3RFX - chains B and C of the 3 polymer chains in the assembly; structure by X-ray diffraction, 1.90 A resolution.

# Chain B (and C)
Name: Uronate dehydrogenase
Source organism: Agrobacterium tumefaciens
Notes: EC 1.1.1.203; chain C of this document is another copy of the same molecule, construct and numbering; everything in this record applies to it too
Reference sequence: Q7CRQ0 (Q7CRQ0_AGRT5); residues 3-267 here correspond to UniProt positions 1-265 (UniProt number = residue number - 2)
Amino-acid sequence (267 residues; each row starts with the number of its first residue):
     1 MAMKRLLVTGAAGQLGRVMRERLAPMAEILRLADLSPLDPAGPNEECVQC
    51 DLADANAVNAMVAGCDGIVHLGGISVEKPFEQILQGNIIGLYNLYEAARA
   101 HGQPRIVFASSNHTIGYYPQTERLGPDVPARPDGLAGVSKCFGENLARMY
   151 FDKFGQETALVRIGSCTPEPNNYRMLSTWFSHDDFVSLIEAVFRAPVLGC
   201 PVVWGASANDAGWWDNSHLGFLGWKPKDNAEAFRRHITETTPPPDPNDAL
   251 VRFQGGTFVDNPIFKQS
Unresolved in the structure: 1, 267
Sequence notes: expression tag (1-2); engineered mutation Ala136 (Tyr134 in Q7CRQ0)
Residues lining bound ligands: NAD (nicotinamide-adenine-dinucleotide): Gly10, Ala12, Gly13, Gln14, Leu15, Gly16, Asp34, Leu35, Ser36, Cys50, Asp51, Leu52, Leu71, Gly72, Gly73, Ile74, Ser75, Gly86
Swiss-Prot annotation at these positions:
  - binding site (NAD(+)): Gln14, Leu15, Asp34 to Ser36, Asp51, Leu52, Leu71 to Ser75, Lys140, Cys166
  - binding site (substrate): Ser75, Ser111 to His113, Ser165, Arg174
Reported in the primary citation:
  - mutagenesis - Y136A: decreased catalytic activity on d-galacturonic acid
  - specificity-determining residues: Asp34, Arg174 (proposed by the authors, not directly observed)
  - catalytic residues: Ser111 (proposed by the authors, not directly observed)

# How chain B and chain C interact
Pairs across the interface (66):
  Phe80(B) with Tyr92(C), hydrophobic
  Leu84(B) with Leu84(C), hydrophobic; Ile88(C), hydrophobic; Ile89(C), hydrophobic
  Ile88(B) with Phe142(C), hydrophobic
  Ile89(B) with Leu84(C), hydrophobic
  Tyr92(B) with Phe80(C), hydrophobic; Ile263(C); Lys265(C)
  Glu96(B) with Ile263(C); Lys265(C), salt bridge
  Arg99(B) with Ile263(C)
  Tyr117(B) with Asp152(C); Lys153(C), hydrogen bond
  Asp127(B) with Pro129(C)
  Pro129(B) with Asp127(C)
  Ala130(B) with Asn145(C); Arg148(C)
  Arg131(B) with Arg148(C); Asp152(C), salt bridge
  Pro132(B) with Asn145(C); Met149(C)
  Asp133(B) with Lys153(C), hydrogen bond (backbone-side chain)
  Gly134(B) with Met149(C)
  Leu135(B) with Tyr92(C), hydrophobic; Leu146(C), hydrophobic; Met149(C), hydrophobic
  Val138(B) with Phe142(C), hydrophobic; Asn145(C); Met149(C), hydrophobic
  Cys141(B) with Asn145(C)
  Phe142(B) with Ile88(C), hydrophobic; Val138(C), hydrophobic
  Asn145(B) with Ala130(C); Pro132(C); Val138(C); Cys141(C); Asn145(C)
  Leu146(B) with Leu135(C), hydrophobic; Val138(C), hydrophobic
  Arg148(B) with Ala130(C); Arg131(C)
  Met149(B) with Pro132(C); Gly134(C); Leu135(C), hydrophobic; Val138(C), hydrophobic; Ile263(C), hydrophobic
  Tyr150(B) with Ile263(C)
  Asp152(B) with Tyr117(C); Arg131(C), salt bridge
  Lys153(B) with Tyr117(C), hydrogen bond; Asp133(C), hydrogen bond (side chain-backbone); Phe258(C), hydrogen bond (side chain-backbone); Val259(C), hydrogen bond (side chain-backbone); Asn261(C), hydrogen bond (side chain-backbone)
  Phe154(B) with Ile263(C), hydrophobic
  Phe258(B) with Lys153(C), hydrogen bond (backbone-side chain)
  Val259(B) with Lys153(C), hydrogen bond (backbone-side chain)
  Asn261(B) with Lys153(C), hydrogen bond (backbone-side chain)
  Ile263(B) with Tyr92(C); Glu96(C); Arg99(C); Tyr150(C); Phe154(C), hydrophobic
  Lys265(B) with Tyr92(C); Glu96(C), salt bridge

# In short
Chain B and chain C each contribute 32 residues to their interface; the contacts include 10 hydrogen bonds and
4 salt bridges. Among the polar pairs are Glu96(B)-Lys265(C), Arg131(B)-Asp152(C) and Tyr117(B)-Lys153(C).
Ligands of chain B: NAD. From the paper: the catalytic residue Ser111(B); Y136A of chain B reduces catalytic
activity on d-galacturonic acid.
Both chains are Uronate dehydrogenase (Agrobacterium tumefaciens). Entry 3RFX (Crystal structure of uronate
dehydrogenase from Agrobacterium tumefaciens, Y136A mutant complexed with NAD) was determined by X-ray
diffraction (same publication as 3RFT and 3RFV).
